PDB entry 6M3X | electron microscopy, 2.24 A resolution | chains B and X of the 24 polymer chains in the assembly

== Chain B (and X) ==
Molecule: Sulfur oxygenase/reductase
From: Sulfurisphaera tokodaii (strain DSM 16993 / JCM 10545 / NBRC 100140 / 7)
Notes: EC 1.13.11.55; chain X of this document is another copy of the same molecule, construct and numbering; everything in this record applies to it too
UniProtKB: Q972K4 (Q972K4_SULTO); residues 1-311 here = UniProt positions 1-311
Sequence (311 residues; numbered 1 to 311; the number before each row is that of its first residue):
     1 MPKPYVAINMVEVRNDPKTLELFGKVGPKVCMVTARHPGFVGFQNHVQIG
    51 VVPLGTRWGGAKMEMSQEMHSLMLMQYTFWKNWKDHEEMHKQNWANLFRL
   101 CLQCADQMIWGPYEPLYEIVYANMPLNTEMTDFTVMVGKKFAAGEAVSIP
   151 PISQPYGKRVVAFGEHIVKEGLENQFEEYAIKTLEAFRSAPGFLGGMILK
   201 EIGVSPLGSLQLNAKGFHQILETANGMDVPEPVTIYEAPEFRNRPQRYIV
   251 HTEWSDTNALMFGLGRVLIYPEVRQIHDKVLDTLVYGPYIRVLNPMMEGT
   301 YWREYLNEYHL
Unresolved in the structure: 1
Metal / ion sites: Fe ion: His86, His90, Glu114
Reported in the primary citation:
  - mutagenesis - C31A, H86A, H90A, E114A: abolished catalytic activity
  - mutagenesis - C101A (10-fold), C104A (10-fold): decreased catalytic activity
  - catalytic residues: Cys31 (citing earlier work)
  - catalytic residues: His86, His90, Glu114

== Chain B / chain X interface ==
Residue-residue contacts (117; chain B residue first):
  Arg14(B) with Gly60(X), hydrogen bond (side chain-backbone); Glu68(X), salt bridge
  Leu54(B) with Leu221(X)
  Thr56(B) with Ala105(X)
  Arg57(B) with Gly111(X), hydrogen bond (side chain-backbone); Pro112(X); Leu210(X); Ile220(X); Leu221(X)
  Trp58(B) with Met108(X); Ile109(X); Trp110(X); Gly111(X), hydrogen bond (side chain-backbone)
  Gly59(B) with Ala105(X), hydrogen bond (backbone-backbone); Asp106(X); Met108(X), hydrogen bond (backbone-backbone)
  Gly60(B) with Arg14(X), hydrogen bond (backbone-side chain); Ala105(X), hydrogen bond (backbone-backbone); Asp106(X), hydrogen bond (backbone-backbone); Gln107(X); Met108(X), hydrogen bond (backbone-backbone); Ile109(X)
  Ala61(B) with Met108(X)
  Glu68(B) with Arg14(X), salt bridge; His70(X)
  Met69(B) with His70(X)
  His70(B) with Glu68(X); Met69(X); His70(X), hydrogen bond
  Ala105(B) with Thr56(X); Gly59(X), hydrogen bond (backbone-backbone); Gly60(X), hydrogen bond (backbone-backbone)
  Asp106(B) with Gly59(X); Gly60(X), hydrogen bond (backbone-backbone)
  Gln107(B) with Gly60(X)
  Met108(B) with Trp58(X); Gly59(X), hydrogen bond (backbone-backbone); Gly60(X), hydrogen bond (backbone-backbone); Ala61(X)
  Ile109(B) with Trp58(X); Gly60(X); Tyr289(X), hydrogen bond (backbone-side chain)
  Trp110(B) with Trp58(X); Tyr286(X), hydrogen bond; Tyr289(X)
  Gly111(B) with Arg57(X), hydrogen bond (backbone-side chain); Trp58(X), hydrogen bond (backbone-side chain)
  Pro112(B) with Arg57(X)
  Lys169(B) with Ile235(X), hydrogen bond (side chain-backbone); Tyr236(X); Glu240(X), salt bridge
  Glu170(B) with Arg244(X), salt bridge
  Leu210(B) with Arg57(X)
  Gln211(B) with Val285(X); Tyr286(X); Gly287(X), hydrogen bond (side chain-backbone)
  Asn213(B) with Asp282(X)
  Ala214(B) with Asp278(X); Leu281(X), hydrophobic; Asp282(X), hydrogen bond (backbone-side chain)
  Phe217(B) with Leu281(X), hydrophobic; Pro288(X)
  His218(B) with Val267(X); Leu268(X); Arg274(X); Asp278(X), salt bridge
  Ile220(B) with Arg57(X)
  Leu221(B) with Leu54(X); Arg57(X); Leu268(X), hydrophobic
  Glu222(B) with Arg274(X), salt bridge
  Ile235(B) with Lys169(X), hydrogen bond (backbone-side chain); Asp282(X); Thr283(X); Leu284(X)
  Tyr236(B) with Lys169(X); Val285(X), hydrogen bond (side chain-backbone)
  Glu240(B) with Lys169(X), salt bridge
  Phe241(B) with Pro245(X), hydrophobic; Val285(X), hydrophobic; Tyr286(X), hydrophobic
  Arg242(B) with Arg244(X); Pro245(X)
  Asn243(B) with Arg244(X); Arg247(X), hydrogen bond
  Arg244(B) with Glu170(X), salt bridge; Arg242(X); Asn243(X); Arg244(X), hydrogen bond (backbone-backbone)
  Pro245(B) with Phe241(X), hydrophobic; Arg242(X)
  Arg247(B) with Asn243(X), hydrogen bond; Arg247(X)
  Val267(B) with His218(X)
  Leu268(B) with His218(X); Leu221(X), hydrophobic
  Arg274(B) with His218(X); Glu222(X), salt bridge
  Asp278(B) with Ala214(X); His218(X), salt bridge
  Leu281(B) with Ala214(X), hydrophobic; Phe217(X), hydrophobic
  Asp282(B) with Asn213(X); Ala214(X), hydrogen bond (side chain-backbone); Ile235(X)
  Thr283(B) with Ile235(X)
  Leu284(B) with Ile235(X)
  Val285(B) with Gln211(X); Tyr236(X), hydrogen bond (backbone-side chain); Phe241(X), hydrophobic
  Tyr286(B) with Trp110(X), hydrogen bond; Gln211(X); Phe241(X), hydrophobic
  Gly287(B) with Gln211(X), hydrogen bond (backbone-side chain)
  Pro288(B) with Phe217(X)
  Tyr289(B) with Ile109(X), hydrogen bond (side chain-backbone); Trp110(X)
Also at the interface, not in a pair above, chain B (57 interface residues in all): Val51, Met65, Tyr113, Ile167, Ser209
Also at the interface, not in a pair above, chain X (57 interface residues in all): Val51, Met65, Tyr113, Ile167, Ser209

== In short ==
The chain B/chain X interface involves 57 residues from each chain; the contacts include 32 hydrogen bonds and
10 salt bridges. Among the polar pairs are Arg14(B)-Glu68(X), Lys169(B)-Glu240(X) and Glu170(B)-Arg244(X). The
paper reports catalytic residues Cys31(B), His86(B) and His90(B) among others; C31A, H86A and H90A of chain B,
among others, abolish catalytic activity; 6 substitutions were tested in all.
Both chains are Sulfur oxygenase/reductase (Sulfurisphaera tokodaii (strain DSM 16993 / JCM 10545 / NBRC
100140 / 7)). Entry 6M3X (Cryo-EM structure of sulfur oxygenase reductase from Sulfurisphaera tokodaii) was
determined by electron microscopy, deposited together with 6M35.
